PDB entry 8HJU | electron microscopy, 2.80 A resolution | chains L and M of the 36 polymer chains in the assembly

== Chain L ==
Name: Reaction center protein L chain
From: Roseiflexus castenholzii DSM 13941
UniProtKB: A7NQE8 (A7NQE8_ROSCS); residues 1-315 here = UniProt positions 1-315
Chain sequence (315 residues; row label = number of the first residue in the row):
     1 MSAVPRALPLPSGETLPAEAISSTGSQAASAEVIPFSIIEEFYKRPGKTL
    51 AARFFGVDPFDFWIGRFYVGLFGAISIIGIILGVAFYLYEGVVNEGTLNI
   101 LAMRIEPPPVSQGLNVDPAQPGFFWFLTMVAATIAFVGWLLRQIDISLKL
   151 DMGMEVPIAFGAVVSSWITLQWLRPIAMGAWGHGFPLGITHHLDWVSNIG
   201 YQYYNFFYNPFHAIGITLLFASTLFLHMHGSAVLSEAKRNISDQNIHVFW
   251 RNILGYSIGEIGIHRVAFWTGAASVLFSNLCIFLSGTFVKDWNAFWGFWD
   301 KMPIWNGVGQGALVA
Not modelled in the structure: 1-5, 21-28
Metal / ion sites: Fe ion: H229, H264 (shared with H542(M), E557(M), H589(M) of chain M)
Small-molecule neighbours:
  - bacteriochlorophyll a (BCL), molecule 1: V84, Y87, F136, W167, L170, F185, I189, T190, H192, L193, V196
  - bacteriochlorophyll a (BCL), molecule 2: F136, F160, V163, V164, S166, W167, L170, W195, V196, S197, I199, G200, Y201, F206, F207, H212, G215, I216, L219, F220, V275, S278, N279, C281, I282
  - bacteriochlorophyll a (BCL), molecule 3: V196, Y201, F207, F220
  - bacteriopheophytin a (BPH), molecule 1: G79, I80, G83, V84, Y87, T128, A132, A135, F136, W139, Q143, V156, A159, F160, V163, W167, F185, L187, G188, I189, H192, L219, G271, A272, V275
  - bacteriopheophytin a (BPH), molecule 2: F207, A213, I216, T217, F220, A221, L224
  - bacteriopheophytin a (BPH), molecule 3: F220, T223, L224, H227, M228, W250, I253, L254
  - Menaquinone 11 (MQE; 2-methyl-3-[(2E,6E,10E,14E,18E,22E,26E,30E,34E,38E)-3,7,11,15,19,23,27,31,35,39,43-undecamethyltetratetraconta-2,6,10,1 4,18,22,26,30,34,38,42-undecaen-1-yl]naphthalene-1,4-dione), molecule 1: F67, Y68, V69, G73, I77, I80, I81, V84, L88, W139, R142
  - Menaquinone 11 (MQE), molecule 2: L218, F225, M228, H229, A232, I246, H247, W250, Y256, S257, I258, G259, E260, I263, V266, W269, T270, A273, F277, F288

== Chain M ==
Name: Reaction center protein M chain
From: Roseiflexus castenholzii DSM 13941
UniProtKB: A7NQE8 (A7NQE8_ROSCS); residues 335-641 here = UniProt positions 335-641
Chain sequence (307 residues; numbered 335 to 641; the number before each row is that of its first residue):
   335 PIDLHDEEYRDGLEGTIAKPPGHVGWMQRLLGEGQVGPIYVGLWGVISFI
   385 TFFASAFIILVDYGRQVGWNPIIYLREFWNLAVYPPPTEYGLSWNVPWDK
   435 GGAWLAATFFLHISVLTWWARLYTRAKATGVGTQLAWGFASALSLYFVIY
   485 LFHPLALGNWSAAPGHGFRAILDWTNYVSIHWGNFYYNPFHMLSIFFLLG
   535 STLLLAMHGATIVATSKWKSEMEFTEMMAEGPGTQRAQLFWRWVMGWNAN
   585 SYNIHIWAWWFAAFTAITGAIGLFLSGTLVPDWYAWGETAKIVAPWPNPD
   635 WAQYVFR
Not modelled in the structure: 641
Metal / ion sites: Fe ion: H542, E557, H589 (shared with H229(L), H264(L) of chain L)
Small-molecule neighbours:
  - bacteriochlorophyll a (BCL), molecule 1: F386, L445, V449, F473, A476, L477, L479, Y480, I483, W508, T509, N510, V512, S513, N518, F519, Y520, N522, H525, S528, I529, L532, T599, G603, A604, G606, L607
  - bacteriochlorophyll a (BCL), molecule 2: T509, Y520, L532, L533
  - bacteriochlorophyll a (BCL), molecule 3: Y520, M526, I529, F530, L533, G534, L537, F595
  - bacteriopheophytin a (BPH), molecule 1: I373, S382, F383, F386, S448, V449, W452, L456, L469, G472, F473, A476, A596, T599, A600
  - bacteriopheophytin a (BPH), molecule 2: F386, S389, A390, I393, L445, Y480, I483, Y484, P498, H500, F502, I505, L506, W508, T509
  - bacteriopheophytin a (BPH), molecule 3: L533, T536, L537, A540, M541, W575, V578, M579
  - Menaquinone 11 (MQE; 2-methyl-3-[(2E,6E,10E,14E,18E,22E,26E,30E,34E,38E)-3,7,11,15,19,23,27,31,35,39,43-undecamethyltetratetraconta-2,6,10,1 4,18,22,26,30,34,38,42-undecaen-1-yl]naphthalene-1,4-dione), molecule 1: F386, A390, I393, L394, Y397, F412, Y484, H500, G501, F502, I505
  - Menaquinone 11 (MQE), molecule 2: L537, L538, M541, H542, T545, I546, T568, A571, Q572, W575, M579, W581, N582, A583, N584, S585, I588, W591

== Chain L / chain M interface ==
Pairs across the interface (228; chain L residue first):
  L10(L) - M562(M)
  P11(L) - E560(M)
  P11(L) - M561(M)
  P11(L) - M562(M)
  P11(L) - E564(M)
  P11(L) - N584(M)  hydrogen bond (backbone-side chain)
  S12(L) - M561(M)
  S12(L) - Y586(M)
  A31(L) - A563(M)  hydrophobic
  F36(L) - Q572(M)
  F36(L) - L573(M)  hydrophobic
  F36(L) - R576(M)
  I39(L) - Q569(M)
  I39(L) - L573(M)
  E40(L) - L573(M)
  E40(L) - R576(M)  salt bridge
  Y43(L) - P566(M)
  Y43(L) - Q569(M)  hydrogen bond
  Y43(L) - R570(M)
  Y43(L) - L573(M)  hydrophobic
  Y43(L) - W577(M)
  K44(L) - W577(M)
  R45(L) - R570(M)
  W63(L) - W577(M)
  R66(L) - R576(M)
  R66(L) - W577(M)
  R66(L) - G580(M)  hydrogen bond (side chain-backbone)
  F67(L) - W577(M)
  F67(L) - V578(M)
  F67(L) - M579(M)
  F67(L) - G580(M)
  Y68(L) - W577(M)  hydrogen bond (backbone-backbone)
  N99(L) - K625(M)
  L101(L) - I626(M)
  A102(L) - A628(M)
  A102(L) - P629(M)
  M103(L) - A628(M)
  R104(L) - P629(M)  hydrogen bond (side chain-backbone)
  R104(L) - W630(M)
  E106(L) - W630(M)  hydrogen bond
  P109(L) - D634(M)
  V110(L) - D634(M)  hydrogen bond (backbone-side chain)
  V110(L) - Q637(M)
  W139(L) - V578(M)
  R142(L) - W577(M)  hydrogen bond (side chain-backbone)
  R142(L) - V578(M)  hydrogen bond (side chain-backbone)
  Q143(L) - F574(M)
  I146(L) - F574(M)  hydrophobic
  I146(L) - W577(M)  hydrophobic
  I146(L) - V578(M)  hydrophobic
  S147(L) - F574(M)
  L150(L) - R570(M)  hydrogen bond (backbone-side chain)
  L150(L) - L573(M)
  L150(L) - F574(M)
  L150(L) - W577(M)  hydrophobic
  D151(L) - W552(M)
  D151(L) - R570(M)  salt bridge
  M152(L) - A548(M)  hydrophobic
  M152(L) - T549(M)
  M152(L) - R570(M)
  M152(L) - F574(M)  hydrophobic
  G153(L) - A548(M)  hydrogen bond (backbone-backbone)
  E155(L) - A544(M)
  E155(L) - V547(M)
  E155(L) - A548(M)
  V156(L) - A544(M)
  V156(L) - T545(M)
  V156(L) - F574(M)  hydrophobic
  V156(L) - W575(M)  hydrophobic
  G182(L) - Q637(M)  hydrogen bond (backbone-side chain)
  H183(L) - Q637(M)
  T190(L) - Y521(M)  hydrogen bond (backbone-side chain)
  T190(L) - I626(M)  hydrogen bond (side chain-backbone)
  H191(L) - W630(M)
  L193(L) - Y520(M)
  D194(L) - Y521(M)  hydrogen bond
  D194(L) - W630(M)
  W195(L) - Q637(M)  hydrogen bond
  W195(L) - Y638(M)
  V196(L) - Y520(M)
  S197(L) - Y520(M)
  N198(L) - W630(M)
  N198(L) - W635(M)
  N198(L) - Y638(M)
  I199(L) - Q637(M)
  I199(L) - Y638(M)  hydrophobic
  Y201(L) - N510(M)  hydrogen bond
  Y201(L) - I514(M)
  Q202(L) - Q637(M)  hydrogen bond (side chain-backbone)
  Q202(L) - Y638(M)  hydrogen bond (side chain-backbone)
  Q202(L) - V639(M)
  Q202(L) - F640(M)
  Y203(L) - F640(M)  hydrophobic
  Y204(L) - N510(M)
  F207(L) - L506(M)
  F207(L) - T509(M)
  F207(L) - N510(M)
  Y208(L) - R503(M)  hydrogen bond
  Y208(L) - D507(M)  hydrogen bond
  L219(L) - L533(M)  hydrophobic
  L219(L) - T536(M)
  F220(L) - L532(M)  hydrophobic
  S222(L) - T536(M)
  S222(L) - L539(M)
  T223(L) - L532(M)
  T223(L) - S535(M)
  T223(L) - A596(M)
  L226(L) - S535(M)
  L226(L) - L539(M)
  L226(L) - A592(M)
  H227(L) - G472(M)
  H227(L) - S475(M)
  H227(L) - W593(M)  hydrogen bond (side chain-backbone)
  H227(L) - A596(M)
  H227(L) - A597(M)
  M228(L) - L469(M)  hydrophobic
  H229(L) - H542(M)  hydrogen bond
  H229(L) - E557(M)  salt bridge
  H229(L) - H589(M)  hydrogen bond
  G230(L) - H589(M)
  S231(L) - Q468(M)
  S231(L) - L469(M)
  S231(L) - W593(M)  hydrogen bond
  V233(L) - M561(M)  hydrophobic
  V233(L) - H589(M)
  L234(L) - Q468(M)  hydrogen bond (backbone-side chain)
  L234(L) - Y586(M)  hydrophobic
  L234(L) - H589(M)
  L234(L) - I590(M)  hydrophobic
  L234(L) - W593(M)  hydrophobic
  S235(L) - V465(M)
  S235(L) - G466(M)  hydrogen bond (backbone-backbone)
  S235(L) - Q468(M)
  E236(L) - F558(M)
  A237(L) - M561(M)  hydrophobic
  A237(L) - Y586(M)  hydrophobic
  K238(L) - Y586(M)
  R239(L) - G464(M)  hydrogen bond (side chain-backbone)
  R239(L) - V465(M)
  R239(L) - G466(M)
  I241(L) - G464(M)
  I241(L) - F558(M)
  S242(L) - L338(M)
  D243(L) - M556(M)
  D243(L) - F558(M)
  Q244(L) - L338(M)
  N245(L) - L338(M)
  N245(L) - T463(M)  hydrogen bond (side chain-backbone)
  V248(L) - L338(M)  hydrophobic
  V248(L) - E342(M)
  V248(L) - T463(M)
  F249(L) - L456(M)
  F249(L) - R459(M)
  F249(L) - A460(M)
  F249(L) - T463(M)
  F249(L) - V465(M)  hydrophobic
  F249(L) - L469(M)  hydrophobic
  W250(L) - L469(M)  hydrophobic
  R251(L) - E342(M)  salt bridge
  R251(L) - Q369(M)
  R251(L) - G371(M)
  R251(L) - P372(M)
  R251(L) - I373(M)
  N252(L) - E341(M)  hydrogen bond (side chain-backbone)
  N252(L) - E342(M)  hydrogen bond
  N252(L) - T350(M)
  N252(L) - I373(M)
  N252(L) - Y374(M)  hydrogen bond (backbone-backbone)
  N252(L) - R455(M)  hydrogen bond (backbone-side chain)
  N252(L) - R459(M)  hydrogen bond
  N252(L) - T463(M)
  I253(L) - W452(M)  hydrophobic
  I253(L) - R455(M)
  I253(L) - L456(M)  hydrophobic
  I253(L) - R459(M)
  L254(L) - I373(M)
  L254(L) - W452(M)  hydrophobic
  G255(L) - V370(M)
  G255(L) - I373(M)
  Y256(L) - M361(M)
  Y256(L) - L365(M)
  Y256(L) - E367(M)  hydrogen bond (side chain-backbone)
  Y256(L) - Q369(M)
  Y256(L) - V370(M)
  S257(L) - E367(M)
  I258(L) - L365(M)
  I258(L) - E367(M)
  E260(L) - E555(M)
  E260(L) - M556(M)
  I261(L) - L365(M)
  I261(L) - S550(M)
  I261(L) - E555(M)
  G262(L) - L365(M)  hydrogen bond (backbone-backbone)
  H264(L) - H542(M)  hydrogen bond
  H264(L) - G543(M)
  H264(L) - I546(M)
  H264(L) - V547(M)
  H264(L) - E555(M)
  H264(L) - E557(M)  salt bridge
  R265(L) - L364(M)  hydrogen bond (side chain-backbone)
  R265(L) - L365(M)
  R265(L) - V547(M)
  V266(L) - L365(M)  hydrophobic
  A267(L) - L539(M)  hydrophobic
  A267(L) - G543(M)
  F268(L) - G543(M)
  F268(L) - A544(M)
  W269(L) - L364(M)
  W269(L) - L365(M)  hydrophobic
  G271(L) - T536(M)
  S274(L) - T536(M)
  K290(L) - F640(M)
  W299(L) - R410(M)  hydrogen bond (side chain-backbone)
  W299(L) - W413(M)
  D300(L) - R410(M)
  D300(L) - E411(M)
  W305(L) - I406(M)  hydrophobic
  W305(L) - L409(M)
  W305(L) - R410(M)  hydrogen bond (backbone-side chain)
  N306(L) - R410(M)
  V308(L) - I406(M)  hydrophobic
  V308(L) - I407(M)
  V308(L) - R410(M)
  G309(L) - I407(M)
  L313(L) - Q400(M)
  L313(L) - I407(M)
  L313(L) - R410(M)  hydrogen bond (backbone-side chain)
  A315(L) - R410(M)  hydrogen bond (backbone-side chain)
Also at the interface, not in a pair above, chain L (111 interface residues in all): K149, A159, N205, F225, I246, G259, I304, V314
Also at the interface, not in a pair above, chain M (116 interface residues in all): I336, R363, G366, G368, V401, N404, N518, M526, L538, A540, M541, T559, W581, N582, F595, T599, V627, P631, A636

== Summary ==
111 residues of chain L face 116 of chain M across their interface, with 42 hydrogen bonds and 5 salt bridges.
Among the polar pairs are E40(L)-R576(M), D151(L)-R570(M) and H229(L)-E557(M).
Chain L is Reaction center protein L chain and chain M is Reaction center protein M chain, both from
Roseiflexus castenholzii DSM 13941; the structure, Cryo-EM structure of native RC-LH complex from Roseiflexus
castenholzii at 10,000 lux, was determined by electron microscopy, deposited together with 8HJV, 8J5O and
8J5P.
